PDB entry 6L7P | electron microscopy, 3.60 A resolution | chains H and K of the 18 polymer chains in the assembly

# Chain H
Name: NAD(P)H-quinone oxidoreductase subunit H
Source organism: Thermosynechococcus elongatus BP-1
Notes: EC 7.1.1.-; fragment: NdhH
UniProt: Q8DJD9 (NDHH_THEEB); residues 1-394 here = UniProt positions 1-394
Sequence (394 residues; row label = number of the first residue in the row):
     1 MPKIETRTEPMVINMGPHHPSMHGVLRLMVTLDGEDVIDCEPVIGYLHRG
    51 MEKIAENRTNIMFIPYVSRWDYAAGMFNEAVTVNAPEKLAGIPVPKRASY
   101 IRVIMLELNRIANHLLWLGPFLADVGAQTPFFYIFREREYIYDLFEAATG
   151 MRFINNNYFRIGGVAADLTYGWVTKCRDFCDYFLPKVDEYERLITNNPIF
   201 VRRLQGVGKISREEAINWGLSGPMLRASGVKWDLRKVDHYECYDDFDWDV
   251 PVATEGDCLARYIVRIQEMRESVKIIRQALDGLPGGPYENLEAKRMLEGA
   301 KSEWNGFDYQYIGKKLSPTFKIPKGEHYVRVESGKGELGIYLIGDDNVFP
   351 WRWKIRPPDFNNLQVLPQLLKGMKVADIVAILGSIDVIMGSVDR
Disordered / not traced: 1

# Chain K
Name: NAD(P)H-quinone oxidoreductase subunit K
Source organism: Thermosynechococcus elongatus BP-1
Notes: EC 7.1.1.-; fragment: NdhK
UniProt: Q8DKZ4 (NDHK_THEEB); residue numbers follow UniProt; this construct covers 1-237
Sequence (237 residues; each row starts with the number of its first residue):
     1 MTNTTSPAILNPIARPEVPQELAENIILTSLNDVYDWARLSSLWPLMYGT
    51 ACCFIEFAAMIGSRFDFDRFGLVPRNSPRQADLIITSGTITMKMAPALVR
   101 LYEQMPSPKYVIAMGACTITGGMFSSDSYSAVRGVDKLIPVDVYLPGCPP
   151 RPEAIMDAIVKLRKKIANEHINERGNLAQTHRLFTAKHKMKPVPPILTGQ
   201 YLNAPSRQAPPPALAAAMGIAVPALGEAVSETTSVAE
Disordered / not traced: 1-6, 17-21, 212-237
Metal / ion sites: 4Fe-4S cluster Fe: Cys53, Cys117, Cys148
Ligand contacts: 4Fe-4S cluster (SF4): Ala51, Cys52, Cys53, Gly88, Thr89, Gly115, Ala116, Cys117, Gly147, Cys148, Pro149
Swiss-Prot annotation at these positions:
  - binding site ([4Fe-4S] cluster): Cys52, Cys53, Cys117, Cys148

# How chain H and chain K interact
Residue-residue contacts - 66 pairs, chain H then chain K:
  Pro17(H) - Met94(K)  hydrophobic
  His18(H) - Met47(K)
  His18(H) - Tyr48(K)
  Pro20(H) - Met47(K)
  Pro20(H) - Asn76(K)
  Ser21(H) - Phe54(K)
  Met22(H) - Phe54(K)  hydrophobic
  Val25(H) - Thr50(K)
  Val25(H) - Met94(K)  hydrophobic
  Met29(H) - Thr198(K)
  Met29(H) - Gly199(K)
  Asp39(H) - Leu202(K)
  Cys40(H) - Tyr201(K)
  Glu41(H) - Gly199(K)
  Glu41(H) - Tyr201(K)
  Ile44(H) - Lys93(K)
  Gly45(H) - Thr91(K)
  Gly45(H) - Lys93(K)
  Tyr46(H) - Thr91(K)  hydrogen bond (backbone-side chain)
  Tyr46(H) - Lys93(K)
  Tyr46(H) - Met94(K)  hydrophobic
  Leu47(H) - Thr50(K)
  Leu47(H) - Thr89(K)
  Leu47(H) - Thr91(K)  hydrogen bond (backbone-side chain)
  His48(H) - Thr91(K)
  His48(H) - Ser130(K)  hydrogen bond (backbone-side chain)
  Arg49(H) - Ala51(K)
  Arg49(H) - Thr89(K)  hydrogen bond
  Arg49(H) - Phe124(K)
  Arg49(H) - Ser128(K)
  Gly50(H) - Tyr129(K)
  Met51(H) - Phe124(K)  hydrophobic
  Lys53(H) - Tyr129(K)
  Ile54(H) - Phe124(K)  hydrophobic
  Ile54(H) - Asp127(K)
  Asn57(H) - Asp127(K)
  Arg58(H) - Ser126(K)  hydrogen bond
  Arg58(H) - Asp127(K)  salt bridge
  Pro65(H) - Met123(K)
  Tyr66(H) - Met123(K)  hydrogen bond (side chain-backbone)
  Arg69(H) - Met123(K)
  Arg69(H) - Cys148(K)  hydrogen bond (side chain-backbone)
  Arg69(H) - Pro149(K)
  Tyr72(H) - Thr50(K)
  Tyr72(H) - Cys52(K)  hydrophobic
  Tyr72(H) - Ile55(K)
  Phe132(H) - Ile61(K)
  Phe132(H) - Gly62(K)
  Phe132(H) - Ser63(K)
  Phe135(H) - Ala58(K)
  Arg138(H) - Ile55(K)
  Glu139(H) - Ala59(K)
  Glu139(H) - Phe65(K)
  Asp143(H) - Arg64(K)  salt bridge
  Glu146(H) - Arg151(K)  salt bridge
  Met151(H) - Pro149(K)
  Arg152(H) - Glu56(K)  salt bridge
  Arg152(H) - Arg151(K)
  Phe153(H) - Glu56(K)
  Phe153(H) - Pro149(K)  hydrophobic
  Ile154(H) - Cys52(K)  hydrophobic
  Asn155(H) - Cys148(K)  hydrogen bond (side chain-backbone)
  Asn155(H) - Pro149(K)
  Pro367(H) - Tyr201(K)  hydrophobic
  Pro367(H) - Leu202(K)
  Lys371(H) - Leu202(K)
Also at the interface, not in a pair above, chain H (43 interface residues in all): His23, Ile38, Leu116, Tyr142
Also at the interface, not in a pair above, chain K (39 interface residues in all): Gly49, Pro152, Leu197, Gln200, Asn203

# Overview
43 residues of chain H face 39 of chain K across their interface; the contacts include 8 hydrogen bonds and 4
salt bridges. Polar contacts include Arg58(H)-Asp127(K), Asp143(H)-Arg64(K) and Glu146(H)-Arg151(K). Bound to
chain K: 4Fe-4S cluster. From UniProt: 4 [4Fe-4S] cluster-binding residues on chain K.
Chain H is NAD(P)H-quinone oxidoreductase subunit H and chain K is NAD(P)H-quinone oxidoreductase subunit K,
both from Thermosynechococcus elongatus BP-1; the structure, cryo-EM structure of cyanobacteria NDH-1LdelV
complex, was determined by electron microscopy.
